Entry 5VBS (X-ray diffraction, 1.75 A resolution); this record covers chains A and B of the 3 polymer chains in the assembly.

== Chain A ==
Name: reverse transcriptase catalytic fragment
Source organism: Moloney murine leukemia virus (isolate Shinnick)
Notes: EC 2.7.7.49, 2.7.7.7
Reference sequence: P03355 (POL_MLVMS); residues 24-278 here correspond to UniProt positions 683-937 (UniProt number = residue number + 659)
Amino-acid sequence (259 residues; each row starts with the number of its first residue):
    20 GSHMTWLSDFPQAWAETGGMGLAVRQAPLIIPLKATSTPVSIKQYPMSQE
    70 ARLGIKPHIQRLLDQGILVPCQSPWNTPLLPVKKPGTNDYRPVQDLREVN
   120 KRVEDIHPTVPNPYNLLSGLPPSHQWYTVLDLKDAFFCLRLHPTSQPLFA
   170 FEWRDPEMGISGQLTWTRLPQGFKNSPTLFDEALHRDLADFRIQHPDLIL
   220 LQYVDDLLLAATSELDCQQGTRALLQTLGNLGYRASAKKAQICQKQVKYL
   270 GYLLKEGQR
Unresolved in the structure: 20-23, 103-107, 176-179
Differences from the reference sequence: expression tag (20-23)

== Chain B ==
Molecule: 8-nt DNA strand
Sequence (8 nucleotides; each row starts with the number of its first residue):
     1 CTTATXXT
Modified residues: DX ([(2R,3S,5R)-5-[2,4-bis(oxidanylidene)imidazo[1,2-a][1,3,5]triazin-8-yl]-3-oxidanyl-oxolan-2-yl]methyl dihydrogen phosphate) at position 6; DX ([(2R,3S,5R)-5-[2,4-bis(oxidanylidene)imidazo[1,2-a][1,3,5]triazin-8-yl]-3-oxidanyl-oxolan-2-yl]methyl dihydrogen phosphate) at position 7

== How chain A and chain B interact ==
Contacting residue pairs - 6 pairs, chain A then chain B:
  Tyr64(A) with DC1(B), sugar contact
  Leu99(A) with DC1(B), base contact
  Pro100(A) with DC1(B), sugar contact
  Arg116(A) with DT2(B), hydrogen bond to the base; DT3(B), hydrogen bond to the sugar
  Lys120(A) with DA4(B), salt bridge to the phosphate
Interface residues without a listed pair, chain A (6 interface residues in all): Val101

== Overview ==
Chain A and chain B form an interface of 6 and 4 residues respectively; the contacts include 2 hydrogen bonds
and 1 salt bridge. Polar pairs include Arg116(A)-DT2(B), Arg116(A)-DT3(B) and Lys120(A)-DA4(B).
Here chain A is reverse transcriptase catalytic fragment (Moloney murine leukemia virus (isolate Shinnick))
and chain B is an 8-nt DNA strand. Entry 5VBS (Structural basis for a six letter alphabet including GATCKX)
was determined by X-ray diffraction.
